Entry 5O7X (X-ray diffraction, 3.20 A resolution); this record covers chains A and C of the 3 polymer chains in the assembly.

Chain A:
Protein: RNA polymerase I-specific transcription initiation factor RRN6
Source organism: Saccharomyces cerevisiae (strain ATCC 204508 / S288c)
UniProtKB: P32786 (RRN6_YEAST); numbering as in UniProt (aligned over 1-894)
Chain sequence (894 residues; each row starts with the number of its first residue):
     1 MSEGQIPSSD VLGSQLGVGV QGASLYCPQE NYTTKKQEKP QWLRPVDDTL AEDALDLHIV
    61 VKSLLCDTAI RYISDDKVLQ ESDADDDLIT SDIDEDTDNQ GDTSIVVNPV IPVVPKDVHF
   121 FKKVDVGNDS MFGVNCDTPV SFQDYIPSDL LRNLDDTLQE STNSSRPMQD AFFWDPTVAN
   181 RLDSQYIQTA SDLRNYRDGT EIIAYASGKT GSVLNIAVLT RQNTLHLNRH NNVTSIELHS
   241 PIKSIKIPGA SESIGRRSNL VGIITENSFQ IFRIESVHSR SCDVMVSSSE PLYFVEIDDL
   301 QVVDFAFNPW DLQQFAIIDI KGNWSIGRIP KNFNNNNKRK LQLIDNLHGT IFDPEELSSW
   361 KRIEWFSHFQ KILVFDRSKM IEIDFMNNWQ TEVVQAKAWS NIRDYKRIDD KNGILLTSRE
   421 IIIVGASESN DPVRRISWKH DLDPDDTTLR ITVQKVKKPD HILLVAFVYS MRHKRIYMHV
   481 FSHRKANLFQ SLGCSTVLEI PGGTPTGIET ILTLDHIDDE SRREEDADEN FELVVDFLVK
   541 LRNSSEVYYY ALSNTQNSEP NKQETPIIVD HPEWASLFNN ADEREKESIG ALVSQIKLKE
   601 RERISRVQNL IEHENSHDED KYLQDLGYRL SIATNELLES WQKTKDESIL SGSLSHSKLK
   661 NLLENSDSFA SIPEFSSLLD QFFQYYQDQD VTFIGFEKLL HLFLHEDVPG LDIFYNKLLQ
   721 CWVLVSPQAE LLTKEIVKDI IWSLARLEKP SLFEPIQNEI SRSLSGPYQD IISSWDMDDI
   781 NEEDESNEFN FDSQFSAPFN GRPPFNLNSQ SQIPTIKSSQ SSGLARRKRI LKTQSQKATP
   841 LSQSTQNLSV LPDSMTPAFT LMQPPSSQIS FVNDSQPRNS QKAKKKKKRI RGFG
Not modelled in the structure: 1-19, 28-48, 69-168, 306-313, 336-341, 512-530, 559-566, 780-894
Metal / ion sites: Mg2+ near Glu-392 (its only coordinating residue here)

Chain C:
Protein: RNA polymerase I-specific transcription initiation factor RRN11
Source organism: Saccharomyces cerevisiae (strain ATCC 204508 / S288c)
UniProtKB: Q04712 (RRN11_YEAST); residues 1-507 here = UniProt positions 1-507
Chain sequence (507 residues; each row starts with the number of its first residue):
     1 MFEVPITLTN RKFAQRRKLK YQYINYISRR FDRISKKSTT TDSLPTPENS AAENNDEEEG
    61 QNSEAGTYRR SVLQQKKRRR ERHWRSVVGE IYSTTESETD SQEEETEEGG EHDTGIDKED
   121 SDEERKFWKK YEKPEKSFEI WRTVSSQNKQ PINKQKMTYH NFKKIEKIPL RKMEIPLLHC
   181 TKENKLYFQS ISRGLEPLKT STSEVRNYRT RHIVTLTDLL HLNVSRHNWS LAYKIFATLI
   241 RIPGVQIKSL WGIGVEILDN LSNSSSGLDF LQWMCQIYSS KSRFVQNINY RSIVPPFQTG
   301 SRTHTAKFAI TYLWSSLINC QKSMEPSSNI IDKPFDTEND LLQELIDKIS EWVLTPPFME
   361 DAEVWFIYAS CHLLKADTLS RQFVNDNKNN DLIGLDRDIK INQVIKHIHY VRTFLKICLD
   421 KGGFAVPSRL IENQLKSFES RLYGEAQDIQ ERDVANVYDS IDNSSVENSF GDVYETNAEF
   481 LDTQLMDLSP EDNGLDEMHY SDEDSSE
Not modelled in the structure: 37-73, 88-136, 283-290, 325-344, 378-400, 441-507

Interface between chain A and chain C:
Pairs across the interface (112; chain A residue first):
  Val-20(A) with Ile-318(C), hydrophobic
  Gln-21(A) with Glu-139(C); Trp-314(C)
  Ser-24(A) with Leu-317(C); Ile-318(C); Gln-321(C)
  Leu-25(A) with Glu-139(C)
  Cys-27(A) with Leu-374(C), hydrophobic
  Thr-49(A) with Leu-258(C); Ile-318(C)
  Leu-55(A) with His-227(C)
  Leu-57(A) with His-227(C)
  Gln-169(A) with Leu-195(C)
  Ala-171(A) with Leu-198(C)
  Phe-172(A) with Pro-197(C); Leu-198(C), hydrogen bond (backbone-backbone); Lys-199(C)
  Phe-173(A) with Leu-186(C), hydrophobic; Tyr-187(C), hydrophobic; Ser-190(C); Leu-195(C), hydrophobic; Glu-196(C); Pro-197(C), hydrophobic; Leu-198(C)
  Trp-174(A) with Leu-195(C); Glu-196(C), hydrogen bond (backbone-backbone); Pro-197(C); Leu-198(C), hydrophobic
  Pro-176(A) with Gly-194(C); Glu-196(C)
  Glu-296(A) with Gln-155(C); Tyr-159(C)
  Ile-297(A) with Tyr-159(C)
  Asp-298(A) with Tyr-159(C)
  Asn-323(A) with Gln-155(C), hydrogen bond; Met-157(C), hydrogen bond (side chain-backbone)
  His-348(A) with Lys-154(C)
  Gly-349(A) with Asn-153(C); Lys-154(C); Gln-155(C)
  Thr-350(A) with Asn-153(C), hydrogen bond (backbone-backbone); Lys-154(C); Gln-155(C); Lys-156(C)
  Phe-352(A) with Met-157(C), hydrophobic; Phe-162(C), hydrophobic
  Pro-354(A) with Ile-27(C), hydrophobic; Phe-31(C), hydrophobic
  Glu-355(A) with Ile-24(C); Arg-85(C), salt bridge
  Leu-357(A) with Tyr-23(C), hydrophobic; Ile-24(C), hydrophobic; Ile-191(C); Gly-194(C)
  Ser-358(A) with Gly-194(C); Glu-196(C), hydrogen bond
  Ser-359(A) with Gly-194(C), hydrogen bond (side chain-backbone)
  Trp-360(A) with Glu-196(C)
  Glu-382(A) with Ser-146(C), hydrogen bond
  Asn-388(A) with Pro-151(C)
  Trp-389(A) with Ser-146(C); Gln-147(C); Asn-148(C); Lys-149(C); Pro-151(C), hydrogen bond (backbone-backbone)
  Gln-390(A) with Lys-149(C); Gln-150(C), hydrogen bond (backbone-backbone); Pro-151(C), hydrogen bond (backbone-backbone)
  Thr-391(A) with Ser-146(C); Lys-149(C)
  Val-394(A) with Thr-143(C); Val-144(C)
  Ala-398(A) with Arg-82(C)
  Trp-399(A) with Arg-291(C); Ser-292(C); Val-294(C); Pro-295(C), hydrophobic
  Arg-403(A) with Glu-196(C), salt bridge
  Glu-420(A) with Glu-3(C)
  Pro-432(A) with Ser-145(C)
  Arg-434(A) with Thr-143(C)
  Arg-435(A) with Ile-140(C)
  Ile-436(A) with Ile-140(C); Trp-141(C), hydrogen bond (backbone-side chain); Arg-142(C); Thr-143(C), hydrogen bond (backbone-side chain)
  Ser-437(A) with Ile-140(C)
  Trp-438(A) with Trp-141(C)
  Asp-443(A) with Met-1(C); Phe-2(C); Glu-3(C), hydrogen bond (backbone-backbone); His-221(C), salt bridge
  Asp-445(A) with Thr-200(C); Ser-201(C)
  Asp-446(A) with Thr-200(C)
  Thr-447(A) with Glu-196(C); Pro-197(C), hydrogen bond (side chain-backbone)
  Arg-472(A) with Leu-198(C), hydrogen bond (side chain-backbone); Thr-200(C); Ser-203(C), hydrogen bond
  His-473(A) with Met-1(C), hydrogen bond
  Arg-475(A) with Met-1(C)
  Tyr-477(A) with Phe-2(C), hydrophobic
  Ala-486(A) with Ser-137(C)
  Asn-487(A) with Phe-138(C)
  Leu-488(A) with Phe-138(C), hydrophobic
  Phe-489(A) with Phe-138(C)
  Cys-494(A) with Ser-225(C), hydrogen bond (backbone-side chain)
  Ser-495(A) with Ser-225(C)
  Thr-496(A) with Met-1(C); Ser-225(C)
  Arg-542(A) with Leu-198(C)
Interface residues without a listed pair, chain A (74 interface residues in all): Tyr-26, Leu-50, Asp-56, Asp-175, Trp-324, Asn-346, Asp-353, Glu-356, Arg-377, Ile-383, Asp-431, Val-433, Asp-441, Pro-444
Interface residues without a listed pair, chain C (68 interface residues in all): Lys-20, Ser-28, Val-87, Ile-152, Thr-158, Arg-193, Lys-248, Asp-259, Phe-297, Phe-366, Gln-434

In short:
74 residues of chain A face 68 of chain C across their interface; the contacts include 19 hydrogen bonds and 3
salt bridges. Among the polar pairs are Glu-355(A)/Arg-85(C), Arg-403(A)/Glu-196(C) and Asp-443(A)/His-221(C).
Chain A is RNA polymerase I-specific transcription initiation factor RRN6 and chain C is RNA polymerase
I-specific transcription initiation factor RRN11, both from Saccharomyces cerevisiae (strain ATCC 204508 /
S288c); the structure, Crystal structure of S. cerevisiae core factor at 3.2A resolution, was determined by
X-ray diffraction (same publication as 5N5Y, 5N5Z, 5N60 and 5N61).
